PDB entry 8YIN | electron microscopy, 2.74 A resolution | chains D and I of the 20 polymer chains in the assembly

== Chain D ==
Protein: Cytochrome c1, heme protein, mitochondrial
From: Saccharomyces cerevisiae
Notes: EC 7.1.1.8
Reference sequence: A0A5B9RH60 (A0A5B9RH60_YEASX); residue numbers follow UniProt; this construct covers 62-309
Amino-acid sequence (248 residues; numbered 62 to 309; the number before each row is that of its first residue):
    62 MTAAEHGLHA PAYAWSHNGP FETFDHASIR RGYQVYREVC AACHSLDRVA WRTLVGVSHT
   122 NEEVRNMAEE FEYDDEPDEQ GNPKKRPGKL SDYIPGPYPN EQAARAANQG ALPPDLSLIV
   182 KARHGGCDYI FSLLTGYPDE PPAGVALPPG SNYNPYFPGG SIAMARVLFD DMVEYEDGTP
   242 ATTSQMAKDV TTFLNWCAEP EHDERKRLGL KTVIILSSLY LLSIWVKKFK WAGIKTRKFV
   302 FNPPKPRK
Bound ions: heme Fe near His-105 (its only coordinating residue here)
Ligand contacts:
  - phosphatidic acid (6PH; (1R)-2-(phosphonooxy)-1-[(tridecanoyloxy)methyl]ethyl pentadecanoate): Leu-269, Lys-272, Thr-273, Ile-276, Leu-277
  - cardiolipin (CN3; (2R,5S,11R,14R)-5,8,11-trihydroxy-2-(nonanoyloxy)-5,11-dioxido-16-oxo-14-[(propanoyloxy)methyl]-4,6,10,12,15-pentaoxa-5,11-diphosphanonadec-1-yl undecanoate): Tyr-281, Ile-285, Lys-288, Lys-289
  - heme (HEM): Val-96, Val-100, Cys-101, Cys-104, His-105, Ala-172, Leu-173, Pro-174, Pro-175, Leu-177, Ile-180, Arg-184, Tyr-190, Ile-191, Leu-194, Leu-195, Phe-218, Ile-223, Ala-224, Met-225, Val-228, Leu-229, Val-251, Leu-255

== Chain I ==
Protein: Cytochrome b-c1 complex subunit 9, mitochondrial
From: Saccharomyces cerevisiae
Reference sequence: P22289 (QCR9_YEAST); numbering as in UniProt (aligned over 4-58)
Amino-acid sequence (55 residues; row label = number of the first residue in the row):
     4 SSLYKTFFKR NAVFVGTIFA GAFVFQTVFD TAITSWYENH NKGKLWKDVK ARIAA
Unresolved in the structure: 4

== Interface between chain D and chain I ==
Contacting residue pairs (30; chain D residue first):
  Ser-77(D) / Lys-47(I)  hydrogen bond
  Phe-82(D) / Tyr-40(I)
  Phe-82(D) / His-43(I)
  Phe-82(D) / Asn-44(I)  hydrogen bond (backbone-side chain)
  Glu-83(D) / Tyr-40(I)  hydrogen bond (backbone-side chain)
  Glu-83(D) / His-43(I)  salt bridge
  Glu-83(D) / Asn-44(I)
  Glu-83(D) / Lys-47(I)
  Thr-84(D) / Asn-44(I)
  Thr-84(D) / Lys-47(I)
  Phe-85(D) / Lys-47(I)
  Asp-86(D) / Lys-47(I)
  His-87(D) / Lys-47(I)  hydrogen bond (side chain-backbone)
  His-87(D) / Leu-48(I)
  His-87(D) / Trp-49(I)
  Ala-88(D) / Val-52(I)  hydrophobic
  Ala-88(D) / Arg-55(I)
  Gly-117(D) / Trp-49(I)
  Val-118(D) / Trp-49(I)
  Ser-119(D) / Trp-49(I)
  His-120(D) / Trp-49(I)
  Thr-121(D) / Trp-49(I)
  Thr-121(D) / Lys-53(I)
  Asp-238(D) / Arg-55(I)  salt bridge
  Asp-264(D) / Tyr-40(I)
  Lys-267(D) / Tyr-40(I)
  Arg-268(D) / Tyr-40(I)
  Lys-272(D) / Asp-33(I)  salt bridge
  Lys-272(D) / Ile-36(I)
  Ile-275(D) / Phe-32(I)  hydrophobic
Other interface residues (no listed pair), chain D (20 interface residues in all): Ile-276
Other interface residues (no listed pair), chain I (15 interface residues in all): Thr-37, Trp-39, Gly-46

== Overview ==
The interface between chain D and chain I involves 20 residues on one side and 15 on the other; the contacts
include 4 hydrogen bonds and 3 salt bridges. Polar contacts include Glu-83(D)/His-43(I), Asp-238(D)/Arg-55(I)
and Lys-272(D)/Asp-33(I). Chain D binds cardiolipin, heme and phosphatidic acid.
Chain D is Cytochrome c1, heme protein, mitochondrial and chain I is Cytochrome b-c1 complex subunit 9,
mitochondrial, both from Saccharomyces cerevisiae; the structure, Cryo-EM structure of Saccharomyces
cerevisiae bc1 complex in YF23694-bound state, was determined by electron microscopy, deposited together with
8YHQ and 8ZMT.
